1ZQN - chains P and A of the 3 polymer chains in the assembly; structure by X-ray diffraction, 3.00 A resolution.

[Chain P]
Molecule: 7-nt DNA strand
Sequence (7 nucleotides; each row starts with the number of its first residue):
     1 TCTAATG
Metal / ion sites: barium ion site 1: DT3 (shared with Lys60(A), Leu62(A), Val65(A) of chain A); barium ion site 2: DT6 (shared with Thr101(A), Val103(A), Ile106(A) of chain A)

[Chain A]
Molecule: Protein (DNA polymerase beta (e.c.2.7.7.7))
Organism: Homo sapiens
Reference sequence: P06746 (DPOB_HUMAN); residues 2-335 here correspond to UniProt positions 1-334 (UniProt number = residue number - 1)
Chain sequence (335 residues; numbered 1 to 335; the number before each row is that of its first residue):
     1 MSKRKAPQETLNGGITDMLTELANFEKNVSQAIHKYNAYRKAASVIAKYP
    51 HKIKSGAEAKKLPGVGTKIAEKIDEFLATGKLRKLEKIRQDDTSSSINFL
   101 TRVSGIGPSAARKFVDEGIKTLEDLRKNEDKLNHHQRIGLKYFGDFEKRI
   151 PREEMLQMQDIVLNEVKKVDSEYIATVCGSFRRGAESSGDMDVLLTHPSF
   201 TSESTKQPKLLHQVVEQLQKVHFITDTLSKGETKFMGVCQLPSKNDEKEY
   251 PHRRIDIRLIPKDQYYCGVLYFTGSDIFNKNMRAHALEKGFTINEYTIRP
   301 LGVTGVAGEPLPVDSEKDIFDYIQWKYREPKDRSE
Disordered / not traced: 1-8
Metal / ion sites: barium ion site 1: Lys60, Leu62, Val65 (shared with DT3(P) of chain P); barium ion site 2: Thr101, Val103, Ile106 (shared with DT6(P) of chain P)
Swiss-Prot annotation at these positions:
  - binding site (K(+)): Lys61
  - binding site (Na(+)): Lys61

[Chain P / chain A interface]
Contacting residue pairs (15):
  DA4(P) with Ser109(A), phosphate contact
  DA5(P) with Gly105(A), phosphate contact; Ile106(A), phosphate contact; Gly107(A), hydrogen bond to the phosphate; Pro108(A), phosphate contact; Ser109(A), hydrogen bond to the phosphate; Ala110(A), hydrogen bond to the phosphate
  DT6(P) with Val103(A), phosphate contact; Ser104(A), phosphate contact; Gly105(A), hydrogen bond to the phosphate; Ile106(A), hydrogen bond to the phosphate; Gly107(A), phosphate contact; Lys234(A), base contact
  DG7(P) with Arg254(A), salt bridge to the phosphate; Asp256(A), phosphate contact
Other interface residues (no listed pair), chain A (15 interface residues in all): Asp190, Asp192, Met236, Arg258

[Overview]
The interface between chain P and chain A involves 4 residues on one side and 15 on the other, with 5 hydrogen
bonds and 1 salt bridge. Among the polar pairs are DA5(P)-Gly107(A), DA5(P)-Ser109(A) and DA5(P)-Ala110(A).
Chain P is a 7-nt DNA strand and chain A is Protein (DNA polymerase beta (e.c.2.7.7.7)) (Homo sapiens); the
structure, DNA polymerase beta (pol B) (e.c.2.7.7.7) complexed with seven base pairs of DNA; soaked in the
..., was determined by X-ray diffraction, deposited together with 1ZQA, 1ZQB, 1ZQC, 1ZQD, 1ZQE, 1ZQG and 28
further entries.
